Entry 6CQN (X-ray diffraction, 2.50 A resolution); this record covers chains A and E of the 5 polymer chains in the assembly.

== Chain A ==
Molecule: HLA class II histocompatibility antigen, DR alpha chain
From: Homo sapiens
UniProtKB: P01903 (DRA_HUMAN); residues 1-182 here correspond to UniProt positions 26-207 (UniProt number = residue number + 25)
Chain sequence (182 residues; numbered 1 to 182; the number before each row is that of its first residue):
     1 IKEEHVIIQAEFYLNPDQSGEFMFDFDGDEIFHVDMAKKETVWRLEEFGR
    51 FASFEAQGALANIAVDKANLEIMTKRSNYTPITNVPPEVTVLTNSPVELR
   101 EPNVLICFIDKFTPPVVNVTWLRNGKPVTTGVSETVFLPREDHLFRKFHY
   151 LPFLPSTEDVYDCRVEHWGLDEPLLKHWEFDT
Disordered / not traced: 1-3, 182
Sequence notes: conflict Thr182 (Ala207 in P01903)
Cystine bridges: Cys107-Cys163
Covalent attachments: N-acetylglucosamine (NAG) linked to Asn78, Asn118

== Chain E ==
Molecule: F5 beta chain
From: Homo sapiens
Chain sequence (245 residues; numbered 1 to 260; 15 numbers in that range are skipped by the numbering (no residue carries them; nothing is unmodelled there); the number before each row is that of its first residue):
     1 EPEVTQTPSHQVTQMGQEVILRCVPISNHLY
    39 FYWYRQILGQKVEFLVSFYNNEI
    66 SEKSEIFDDQFSVERPDG
    85 SNFTLKIRSTKLEDSAMYFCASSGLAGGM
   117 DEQFFGPGTRLTVLEDLKNVFPPEVAVFEPSEAEISHTQKATLVCLATGF
   167 YPDHVELSWWVNGKEVHSGVCTDPQPLKEQPALNDSRYALSSRLRVSATF
   217 WQNPRNHFRCQVQFYGLSENDEWTQDRAKPVTQIVSAEAWGRAD
Disordered / not traced: 1
Cystine bridges: Cys23-Cys104, Cys161-Cys226

== Interface between chain A and chain E ==
Pairs across the interface - 7 pairs, chain A then chain E:
  Gln57(A) - Ser66(E)  hydrogen bond
  Gln57(A) - Glu67(E)
  Ala64(A) - Tyr57(E)  hydrophobic
  Val65(A) - Tyr57(E)
  Val65(A) - Ala110(E)  hydrophobic
  Ala68(A) - Tyr57(E)
  Ala68(A) - Asn58(E)
Interface residues without a listed pair, chain A (6 interface residues in all): Glu55, Ala61
Interface residues without a listed pair, chain E (6 interface residues in all): Tyr31

== In short ==
The chain A/chain E interface involves 6 residues from each chain; the contacts include 1 hydrogen bond. Its
one hydrogen-bonded contact is Gln57(A)-Ser66(E). Covalently linked N-acetylglucosamine: at Asn78(A) and
Asn118(A).
Chain A is HLA class II histocompatibility antigen, DR alpha chain and chain E is F5 beta chain, both from
Homo sapiens; the structure, Crystal structure of F5 TCR -DR11-RQ13 peptide complex, was determined by X-ray
diffraction (same publication as 6CPH, 6CPL, 6CPN, 6CPO, 6CQJ, 6CQL, 6CQQ and 6CQR).
